4C8S - chains B and C of the 3 polymer chains in the assembly; structure by X-ray diffraction, 3.00 A resolution.

# Chain B (and C)
Name: DNA polymerase alpha-binding protein
Source organism: Saccharomyces cerevisiae
Notes: fragment: c-terminal domain, residues 471-927; chain C of this document is another copy of the same molecule, construct and numbering; everything in this record applies to it too
UniProtKB: Q01454 (CTF4_YEAST); residue numbers follow UniProt; this construct covers 471-927
Chain sequence (478 residues; numbered 450 to 927; the number before each row is that of its first residue):
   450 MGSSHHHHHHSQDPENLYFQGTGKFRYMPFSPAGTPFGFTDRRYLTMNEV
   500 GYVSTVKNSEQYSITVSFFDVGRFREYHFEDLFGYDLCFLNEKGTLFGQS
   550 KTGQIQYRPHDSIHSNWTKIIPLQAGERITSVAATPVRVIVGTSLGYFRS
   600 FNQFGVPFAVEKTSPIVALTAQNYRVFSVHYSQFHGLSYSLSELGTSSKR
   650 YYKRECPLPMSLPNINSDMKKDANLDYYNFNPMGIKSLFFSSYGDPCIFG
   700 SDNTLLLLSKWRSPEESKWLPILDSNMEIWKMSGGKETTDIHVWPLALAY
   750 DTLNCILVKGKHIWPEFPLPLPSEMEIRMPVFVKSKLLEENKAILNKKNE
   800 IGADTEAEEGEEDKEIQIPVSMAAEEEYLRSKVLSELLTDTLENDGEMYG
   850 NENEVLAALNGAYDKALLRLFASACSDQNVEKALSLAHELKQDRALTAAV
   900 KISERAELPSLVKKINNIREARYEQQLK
Disordered / not traced: 450-473, 797-813 (chain C: 450-473, 664-670, 777-927)
Sequence notes: expression tag (450-470)

# Chain B / chain C interface
Contacting residue pairs (10):
  Q632(B) - H634(C)
  F633(B) - H634(C)
  F633(B) - L636(C)
  F633(B) - S637(C)
  F633(B) - E654(C)
  F633(B) - C655(C)
  F633(B) - P656(C)  hydrophobic
  H634(B) - P656(C)
  Y650(B) - E714(C)
  R653(B) - E714(C)  hydrogen bond (side chain-backbone)

# Overview
Chain B and chain C form an interface of 5 and 7 residues respectively; the contacts include 1 hydrogen bond.
The hydrogen-bonded pair is R653(B)-E714(C).
Chain B and chain C are both DNA polymerase alpha-binding protein (Saccharomyces cerevisiae); the structure,
Crystal structure of the C-terminal region of yeast Ctf4, was determined by X-ray diffraction (same
publication as 4C8H, 4C93 and 4C95).
